PDB entry 8HRQ | X-ray diffraction, 2.09 A resolution | chains A and B

# Chain A (and B)
Protein: Glyceraldehyde-3-phosphate dehydrogenase
From: Corynebacterium glutamicum ATCC 13032
Notes: EC 1.2.1.12; chain B of this document is another copy of the same molecule, construct and numbering; everything in this record applies to it too
UniProtKB: Q01651 (G3P_CORGL); residue numbers follow UniProt; this construct covers 1-334
Chain sequence (342 residues; each row starts with the number of its first residue):
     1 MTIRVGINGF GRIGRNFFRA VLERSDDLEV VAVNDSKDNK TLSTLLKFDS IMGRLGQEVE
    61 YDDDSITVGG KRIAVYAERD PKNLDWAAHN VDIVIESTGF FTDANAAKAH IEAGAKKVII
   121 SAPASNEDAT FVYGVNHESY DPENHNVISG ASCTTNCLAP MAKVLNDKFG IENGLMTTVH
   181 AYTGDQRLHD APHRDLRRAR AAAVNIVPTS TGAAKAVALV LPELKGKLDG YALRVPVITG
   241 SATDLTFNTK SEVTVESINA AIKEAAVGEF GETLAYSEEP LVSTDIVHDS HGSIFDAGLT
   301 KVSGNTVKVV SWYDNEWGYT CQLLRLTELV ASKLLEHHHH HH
Unresolved in the structure: 1, 336-342 (chain B: 1, 338-342)
Sequence notes: engineered mutation Ser36 (Leu in Q01651), Lys37 (Thr in Q01651); expression tag (335-342)
Metal / ion sites: Cs+: Asp35, Lys37, Asn39, Tyr76
Residues lining bound ligands: NAD (nicotinamide-adenine-dinucleotide): Asn8, Gly9, Phe10, Gly11, Arg12, Ile13, Asn34, Asp35, Ser36, Lys37, Glu78, Arg79, Ser97, Thr98, Gly99, Phe100, Phe101, Ser121, Ala122, Cys153, His180, Thr183, Asn315, Glu316, Tyr319
Curated features (UniProtKB/Swiss-Prot):
  - active site: Cys153 (Nucleophile)
  - binding site (NAD(+)): Arg12, Ile13, Asp35, Arg79, Ser121, Asn315
  - binding site (D-glyceraldehyde 3-phosphate): Ser152 to Thr154, Thr183, Arg198, Thr211, Gly212, Arg234
  - site: His180 (Activates thiol group during catalysis)

# Chain A / chain B interface
Residue-residue contacts - 13 pairs, chain A then chain B:
  Thr44(A) - Pro280(B)
  Phe48(A) - Glu279(B)
  Phe48(A) - Asp285(B)
  Ser50(A) - Thr284(B)  hydrogen bond
  Arg54(A) - Glu279(B)  salt bridge
  Arg54(A) - Asp285(B)
  Glu279(A) - Phe48(B)
  Glu279(A) - Arg54(B)  salt bridge
  Pro280(A) - Thr44(B)
  Leu281(A) - Arg54(B)
  Thr284(A) - Ser50(B)  hydrogen bond
  Asp285(A) - Phe48(B)
  Asp285(A) - Arg54(B)  hydrogen bond (backbone-side chain)
Other interface residues (no listed pair), chain A (12 interface residues in all): Asp49, Ile286, Asp289
Other interface residues (no listed pair), chain B (10 interface residues in all): Asp49, Leu281

# Summary
12 residues of chain A face 10 of chain B across their interface; the contacts include 3 hydrogen bonds and 2
salt bridges. Polar contacts include Arg54(A)-Glu279(B), Ser50(A)-Thr284(B) and Asp285(A)-Arg54(B). Chain A
binds NAD.
Both chains are Glyceraldehyde-3-phosphate dehydrogenase (Corynebacterium glutamicum ATCC 13032). Entry 8HRQ
(Crystal structure of glyceraldehyde-3-phosphate dehydrogenase from Corynebacterium glutamicum ATCC13032
(L36S/T37K) in complex with NAD) was determined by X-ray diffraction, deposited together with 8HRO, 8HRP,
8HRR, 8HRS and 8HRT.
